PDB entry 7LZ9 | X-ray diffraction, 2.30 A resolution | chain A

Chain A:
Protein: Putative two-component system response regulator
From: Streptomyces coelicolor (strain ATCC BAA-471 / A3(2) / M145)
UniProtKB: Q8CJW1 (Q8CJW1_STRCO); residue numbers follow UniProt; this construct covers 1-231
Chain sequence (232 residues; each row starts with the number of its first residue; numbering starts at 0):
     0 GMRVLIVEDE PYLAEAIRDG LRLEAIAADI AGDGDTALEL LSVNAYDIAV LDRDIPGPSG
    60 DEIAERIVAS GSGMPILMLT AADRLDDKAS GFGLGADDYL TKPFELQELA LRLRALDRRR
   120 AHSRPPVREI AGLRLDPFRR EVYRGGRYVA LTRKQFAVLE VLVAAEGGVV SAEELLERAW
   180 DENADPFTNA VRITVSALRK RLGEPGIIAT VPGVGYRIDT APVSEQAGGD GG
Disordered / not traced: 82-93, 220-231
Sequence notes: expression tag (0)
Metal / ion sites: Mg2+: Asp8, Asp51, Asp53
Reported in the primary citation:
  - contacts within the chain: Leu37-Phe137 (hydrophobic contact), Leu40-Phe137 (hydrophobic contact), Ile66-Phe137 (hydrophobic contact)

Summary:
Asp8, Asp51 and Asp53 form the Mg2+ site. From the paper: contacts within the chain involving Leu37, Phe137
and Leu40 among others.
Chain A is Putative two-component system response regulator (Streptomyces coelicolor (strain ATCC BAA-471 /
A3(2) / M145)); the structure, Inactive form of VanR from S. coelicolor, was determined by X-ray diffraction,
deposited together with 7LZA.
